Entry 5ODJ (X-ray diffraction, 1.50 A resolution); this record covers chain A.

# Chain A
Molecule: Single-stranded DNA-binding protein
From: Enterobacter phage Enc34
Reference sequence: H6WYG2 (H6WYG2_9CAUD); residues 1-199 here correspond to UniProt positions 2-200 (UniProt number = residue number + 1)
Amino-acid sequence (201 residues; numbered -1 to 199; the number before each row is that of its first residue; numbers below 1 keep their minus sign (Gly-1 is residue -1)):
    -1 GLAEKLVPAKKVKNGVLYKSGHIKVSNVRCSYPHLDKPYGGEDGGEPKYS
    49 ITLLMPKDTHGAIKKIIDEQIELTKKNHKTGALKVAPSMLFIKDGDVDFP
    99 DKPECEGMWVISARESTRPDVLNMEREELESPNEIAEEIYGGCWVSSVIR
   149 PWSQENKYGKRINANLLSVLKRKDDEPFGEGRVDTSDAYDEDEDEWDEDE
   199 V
Disordered / not traced: -1 to 1, 39-43, 98-100, 189-199
Modified residues: Mse53, Mse87, Mse106, Mse122 (selenomethionine; parent Met)
Sequence notes: expression tag (-1 to 0)
Metal / ion sites: Mg2+ near Lys11 (its only coordinating residue here)
Reported in the primary citation:
  - conformationally variable residues (order/disorder transition): Gly39 to Gly43, Pro98 to Lys100

# Overview
From the paper: conformational variability at Gly39 and Pro98.
Chain A is Single-stranded DNA-binding protein (Enterobacter phage Enc34); the structure, Single-stranded
DNA-binding protein from bacteriophage Enc34, was determined by X-ray diffraction (same publication as 5ODK
and 5ODL).
